PDB entry 7L7Y | X-ray diffraction, 1.30 A resolution | chain AAA

# Chain AAA
Name: Putative acetyl transferase protein
Organism: Psychrobacter cryohalolentis (strain ATCC BAA-1226 / DSM 17306 / VKM B-2378 / K5)
Reference sequence: Q1QD33 (Q1QD33_PSYCK); numbering as in UniProt (aligned over 1-219)
Chain sequence (227 residues; each row starts with the number of its first residue):
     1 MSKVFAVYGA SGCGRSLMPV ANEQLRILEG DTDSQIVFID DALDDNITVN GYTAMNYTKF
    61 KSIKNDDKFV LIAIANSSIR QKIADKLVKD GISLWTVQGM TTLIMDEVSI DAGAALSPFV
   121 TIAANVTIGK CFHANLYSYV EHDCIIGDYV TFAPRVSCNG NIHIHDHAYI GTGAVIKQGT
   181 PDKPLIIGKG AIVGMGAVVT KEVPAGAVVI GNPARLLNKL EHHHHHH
Disordered / not traced: 1, 219-227
Construct notes: expression tag (220-227)
Ligand contacts:
  - acetyl coenzyme A (ACO): Asn135, Glu141, His142, Ala153, Pro154, Asn159, Gly160, Tyr169, Gly171, Thr172, Lys177, Gln178, Ile192, Gly194, Met195, Val198, Thr200, Lys201, Val208, Ile210, Gly211, Asn212, Pro213, Leu217
  - UDP (uridine-5'-diphosphate): Tyr8, Gly9, Ala10, Ser11, Gly12, Cys13, Asp40, Asp41, Ala42, Ala73, Ile74, Ala75, Ile79, Ile83
Reported in the primary citation:
  - conformationally variable residues: Pro213 (citing earlier work)
  - catalytic residues: His142 (citing earlier work)

# Overview
Bound to chain AAA: UDP and acetyl coenzyme A. From the paper: the catalytic residue His142; conformational
variability at Pro213.
Chain AAA is Putative acetyl transferase protein (Psychrobacter cryohalolentis (strain ATCC BAA-1226 / DSM
17306 / VKM B-2378 / K5)); the structure, x-ray structure of the N-acetyltransferase Pcryo_0637 from
psychrobacter cryohalolentis in the presence of UDP and acetyl-conezyme ..., was determined by X-ray
diffraction, deposited together with 7L7X, 7L7Z, 7L81 and 7L82.
